8RED - chains T and M of the 9 polymer chains in the assembly; structure by electron microscopy, 3.90 A resolution.

# Chain T
Molecule: 51-nt DNA strand
From: Klebsiella oxytoca
Sequence (51 nucleotides; each row starts with the number of its first residue; note: 3 numbers in that range are skipped by the numbering (no residue carries them; nothing is unmodelled there); numbers below 1 keep their minus sign (DT-24 is residue -24)):
   -24 TGAATGTGCAACAGCATGATCGCGGCAAGCT
    10 CGTGCAAAAGTCGTGCCAGC

# Chain M
Protein: RNA polymerase sigma-54 factor
From: Klebsiella oxytoca
Notes: engineered mutation(s): R336A
Chain sequence (329 residues; row label = number of the first residue in the row; note: 49 numbers in that range are skipped by the numbering (no residue carries them; nothing is unmodelled there)):
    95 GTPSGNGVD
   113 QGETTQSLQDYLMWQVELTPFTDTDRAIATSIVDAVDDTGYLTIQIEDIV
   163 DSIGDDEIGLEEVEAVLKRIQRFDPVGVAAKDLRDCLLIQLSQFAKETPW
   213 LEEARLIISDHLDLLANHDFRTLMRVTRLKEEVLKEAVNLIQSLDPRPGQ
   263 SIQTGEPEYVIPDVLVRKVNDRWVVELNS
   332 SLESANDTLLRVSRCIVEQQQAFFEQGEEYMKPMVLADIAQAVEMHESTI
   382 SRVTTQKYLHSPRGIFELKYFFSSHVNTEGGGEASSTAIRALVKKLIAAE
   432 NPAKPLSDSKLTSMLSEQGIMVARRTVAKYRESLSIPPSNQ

# Chain T / chain M interface
Contacting residue pairs (23):
  DG0(T) with Gly101(M), phosphate contact; Asp103(M), sugar contact
  DC1(T) with Asp103(M), hydrogen bond to the base
  DC5(T) with Ser291(M), hydrogen bond to the base
  DT6(T) with Leu333(M), base contact; Ala336(M), base contact
  DG11(T) with Thr339(M), phosphate contact
  DT12(T) with Met376(M), phosphate contact; Thr380(M), phosphate contact
  DG13(T) with Met376(M), phosphate contact; His377(M), phosphate contact; Ser379(M), hydrogen bond to the base
  DC21(T) with His406(M), sugar contact; Lys460(M), sugar contact
  DG22(T) with His406(M), phosphate contact; Asn408(M), sugar contact; Ser417(M), phosphate contact; Arg456(M), sugar contact; Lys460(M), salt bridge to the phosphate; Tyr461(M), phosphate contact
  DT23(T) with Thr409(M), hydrogen bond to the phosphate; Arg456(M), salt bridge to the phosphate
  DG24(T) with Arg456(M), salt bridge to the phosphate
Other interface residues (no listed pair), chain T (14 interface residues in all): DC10, DC14, DC25
Other interface residues (no listed pair), chain M (24 interface residues in all): Val102, Asn337, Arg383, Val384, Ser405, Ala454, Arg455

# Summary
14 residues of chain T and 24 residues of chain M are in contact; the contacts include 4 hydrogen bonds and 3
salt bridges. Polar pairs include DC1(T)-Asp103(M), DC5(T)-Ser291(M) and DG13(T)-Ser379(M).
Here chain T is a 51-nt DNA strand and chain M is RNA polymerase sigma-54 factor, both from Klebsiella
oxytoca. Entry 8RED (Cryo-EM structure of bacterial RNA polymerase-sigma54 initial transcribing complex - 8nt
complex) was determined by electron microscopy (same publication as 8RE4, 8REA, 8REB, 8REC and 8REE).
